PDB entry 8CXP | electron microscopy, 2.47 A resolution | chains C and D of the 4 polymer chains in the assembly

Chain C:
Protein: VP2
Source organism: Senecavirus A
Reference sequence: A0A1U9IRU2 (A0A1U9IRU2_9PICO); residues 1-284 here correspond to UniProt positions 151-434 (UniProt number = residue number + 150)
Amino-acid sequence (284 residues; numbered 1 to 284; the number before each row is that of its first residue):
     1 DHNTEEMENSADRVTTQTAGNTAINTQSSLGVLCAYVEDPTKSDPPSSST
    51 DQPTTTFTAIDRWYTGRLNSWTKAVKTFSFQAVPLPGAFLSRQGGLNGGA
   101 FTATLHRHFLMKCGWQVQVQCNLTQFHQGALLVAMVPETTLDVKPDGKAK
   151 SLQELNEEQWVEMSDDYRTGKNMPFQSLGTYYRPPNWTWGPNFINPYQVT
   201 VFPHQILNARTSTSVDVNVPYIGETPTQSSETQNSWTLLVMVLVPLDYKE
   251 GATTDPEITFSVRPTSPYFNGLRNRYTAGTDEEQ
Not modelled in the structure: 1-11, 280-284
Differences from the reference sequence: conflict Val217 (Ile367 in A0A1U9IRU2)

Chain D:
Protein: VP4
Source organism: Senecavirus A
Reference sequence: A0A649YCC5 (A0A649YCC5_9PICO); the author numbering skips numbers that UniProt does not, so the offset changes along the chain: 1-38 = UniProt 80-117; 40-72 = UniProt 118-150
Amino-acid sequence (71 residues; row label = number of the first residue in the row; note: 1 number in that range is skipped by the numbering (no residue carries it; nothing is unmodelled there)):
     1 GNVQTTSKNDFDSRGNNGNMTFNYYANTYQNSVDFSTS
    40 SSASGAGPGNSRGGLAGLLTNFSGILNPLGYLK
Not modelled in the structure: 1-13, 40-62

How chain C and chain D interact:
Residue-residue contacts - 16 pairs, chain C then chain D:
  Leu30(C) with Leu71(D)
  Gly31(C) with Leu71(D); Lys72(D)
  Val32(C) with Tyr70(D); Leu71(D); Lys72(D), hydrogen bond (backbone-backbone)
  Leu33(C) with Gly69(D); Tyr70(D)
  Cys34(C) with Gly69(D); Tyr70(D), hydrogen bond (backbone-backbone); Lys72(D)
  Ala35(C) with Leu68(D)
  Tyr36(C) with Leu68(D), hydrophobic
  Glu38(C) with Tyr70(D), hydrogen bond
  Ser47(C) with Thr37(D)
  Gln205(C) with Leu71(D)
Other interface residues (no listed pair), chain C (12 interface residues in all): Asp12, Val37

In short:
The interface between chain C and chain D involves 12 residues on one side and 6 on the other; the contacts
include 3 hydrogen bonds. Among the polar pairs are Glu38(C)-Tyr70(D), Val32(C)-Lys72(D) and
Cys34(C)-Tyr70(D).
Chain C is VP2 and chain D is VP4, both from Senecavirus A; the structure, Characterisation of a Seneca Valley
Virus Thermostable Mutant, was determined by electron microscopy.
